PDB entry 1BQ4 | X-ray diffraction, 2.50 A resolution | chains A and B of the 4 polymer chains in the assembly

[Chain A (and B)]
Protein: Protein (phosphoglycerate mutase 1)
Source organism: Saccharomyces cerevisiae
Notes: EC 5.4.2.1; chain B of this document is another copy of the same molecule, construct and numbering; everything in this record applies to it too
Reference sequence: P00950 (PMG1_YEAST); residues 1-246 here correspond to UniProt positions 2-247 (UniProt number = residue number + 1)
Amino-acid sequence (246 residues; each row starts with the number of its first residue):
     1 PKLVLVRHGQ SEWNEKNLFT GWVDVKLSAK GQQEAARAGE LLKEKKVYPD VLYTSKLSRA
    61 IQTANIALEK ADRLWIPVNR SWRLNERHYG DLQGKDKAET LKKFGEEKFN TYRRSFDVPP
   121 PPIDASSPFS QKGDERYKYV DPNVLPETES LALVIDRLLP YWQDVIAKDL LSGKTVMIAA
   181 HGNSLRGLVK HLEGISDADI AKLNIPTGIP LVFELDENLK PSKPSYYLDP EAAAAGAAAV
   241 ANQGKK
Not modelled in the structure: 235-246 (chain B: 236-246)
Residues lining bound ligands: benzene hexacarboxylic acid (BHC): Arg7, Asn14, Phe19, Glu86, Arg87, Tyr89, Lys97, Arg113, Arg114, Asn183, Arg186, Asn204
Curated features (UniProtKB/Swiss-Prot):
  - active site: His8 (Tele-phosphohistidine intermediate), Glu86 (Proton donor/acceptor)
  - binding site (substrate): Arg7 to Asn14, Thr20, Gly21, Arg59, Glu86 to Tyr89, Lys97, Arg113, Arg114, Gly182, Asn183
  - site: His181 (Transition state stabilizer)
  - modified residue: Ser11 (Phosphoserine), Tyr48 (Phosphotyrosine), Ser115 (Phosphoserine), Ser126 (Phosphoserine), Ser127 (Phosphoserine), Ser184 (Phosphoserine), Ser196 (Phosphoserine)
  - cross-link (Glycyl lysine isopeptide (Lys-Gly)): Lys30 (interchain with G-Cter in ubiquitin), Lys56 (interchain with G-Cter in ubiquitin), Lys70 (interchain with G-Cter in ubiquitin), Lys138 (interchain with G-Cter in ubiquitin), Lys174 (interchain with G-Cter in ubiquitin), Lys190 (interchain with G-Cter in ubiquitin)

[Interface between chain A and chain B]
Residue-residue contacts (31; chain A residue first):
  Lys26(A) - Glu69(B)
  Lys26(A) - Asp72(B)  salt bridge
  Asp50(A) - Glu135(B)
  Lys56(A) - Trp75(B)
  Ser58(A) - Leu74(B)
  Ile61(A) - Leu74(B)
  Ile61(A) - Trp75(B)  hydrophobic
  Gln62(A) - Glu69(B)  hydrogen bond
  Gln62(A) - Leu74(B)
  Asn65(A) - Asn65(B)
  Glu69(A) - Gln62(B)
  Arg73(A) - Glu135(B)  salt bridge
  Leu74(A) - Ile61(B)
  Leu74(A) - Asn65(B)
  Leu74(A) - Arg80(B)  hydrogen bond (backbone-side chain)
  Trp75(A) - Lys56(B)
  Trp75(A) - Ile61(B)  hydrophobic
  Trp75(A) - Arg80(B)
  Trp75(A) - Glu135(B)
  Trp75(A) - Arg136(B)
  Ile76(A) - Arg80(B)
  Val78(A) - Val78(B)  hydrophobic
  Arg80(A) - Leu74(B)
  Arg80(A) - Ile76(B)
  Arg80(A) - Val78(B)
  Glu135(A) - Asp50(B)
  Glu135(A) - Arg73(B)  salt bridge
  Glu135(A) - Trp75(B)
  Arg136(A) - Trp75(B)
  Tyr139(A) - Lys174(B)
  Lys174(A) - Tyr139(B)
Also at the interface, not in a pair above, chain B (19 interface residues in all): Lys26, Ser58

[Summary]
18 residues of chain A and 19 residues of chain B are in contact, with 2 hydrogen bonds and 3 salt bridges.
Among the polar pairs are Lys26(A)-Asp72(B), Arg73(A)-Glu135(B) and Gln62(A)-Glu69(B). Chain A binds benzene
hexacarboxylic acid.
Both chains are Protein (phosphoglycerate mutase 1) (Saccharomyces cerevisiae). Entry 1BQ4 (Saccharomyces
cerevisiae phosphoglycerate mutase in complex with benzene hexacarboxylate) was determined by X-ray
diffraction, deposited together with 1BQ3.
